4IQB - chains A and B; structure by X-ray diffraction, 1.13 A resolution.

# Chain A (and B)
Name: Thymidylate synthase
From: Caenorhabditis elegans
Notes: EC 2.1.1.45; chain B of this document is another copy of the same molecule, construct and numbering; everything in this record applies to it too
Reference sequence: Q9Y052 (Q9Y052_CAEEL); residue numbers follow UniProt; this construct covers 1-315
Sequence (315 residues; row label = number of the first residue in the row):
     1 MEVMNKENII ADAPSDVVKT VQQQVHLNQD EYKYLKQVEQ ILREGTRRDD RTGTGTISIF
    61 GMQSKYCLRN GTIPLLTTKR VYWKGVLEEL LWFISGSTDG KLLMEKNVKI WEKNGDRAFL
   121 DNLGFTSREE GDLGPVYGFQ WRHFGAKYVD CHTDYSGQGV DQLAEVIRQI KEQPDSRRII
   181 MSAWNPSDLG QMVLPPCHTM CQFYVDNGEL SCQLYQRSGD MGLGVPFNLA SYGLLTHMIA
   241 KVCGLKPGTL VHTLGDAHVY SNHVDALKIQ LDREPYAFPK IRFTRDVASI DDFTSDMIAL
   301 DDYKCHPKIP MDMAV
Unresolved in the structure: 1-23, 312-315
From the paper describing this entry:
  - binding site for sulfate ion: R178, R217
  - catalytic residues: C197
  - conformationally variable residues (order/disorder transition): R51, R178, C197, S218

# Interface between chain A and chain B
Contacting residue pairs - 97 pairs, chain A then chain B:
  T46(A) with Y204(B); D206(B), hydrogen bond
  R48(A) with D175(B), hydrogen bond (side chain-backbone); Y204(B), hydrogen bond; V205(B), hydrogen bond (side chain-backbone); D206(B), salt bridge
  T56(A) with R177(B)
  S58(A) with Y204(B), hydrogen bond
  I59(A) with K65(B)
  F60(A) with K65(B), hydrogen bond (backbone-side chain); Q202(B); Y204(B), hydrophobic; C212(B); Q213(B); V251(B)
  G61(A) with Q63(B); K65(B), hydrogen bond (backbone-side chain); Q213(B)
  M62(A) with Q63(B), hydrogen bond (backbone-side chain)
  Q63(A) with G61(B); M62(B), hydrogen bond (side chain-backbone); Q63(B), hydrogen bond (side chain-backbone); T253(B)
  K65(A) with I59(B); F60(B), hydrogen bond (side chain-backbone); G61(B), hydrogen bond (side chain-backbone)
  F144(A) with F144(B), hydrophobic; N185(B); P186(B); S187(B)
  G145(A) with S187(B)
  V160(A) with P186(B)
  Q162(A) with P186(B)
  D175(A) with D50(B); R51(B), salt bridge
  R177(A) with R217(B), hydrogen bond (backbone-side chain); S218(B), hydrogen bond; D256(B); H258(B); Y260(B)
  R178(A) with L194(B); P195(B); R217(B)
  I180(A) with W184(B); R217(B)
  W184(A) with R178(B); I180(B)
  N185(A) with F144(B)
  P186(A) with F144(B); V160(B); Q162(B)
  S187(A) with F144(B); G145(B)
  L189(A) with R178(B)
  P195(A) with R178(B)
  T199(A) with M200(B)
  M200(A) with T199(B); Y215(B), hydrophobic
  Q202(A) with F60(B); Y215(B), hydrogen bond; R217(B), hydrogen bond (side chain-backbone); G255(B)
  Y204(A) with T46(B); R48(B), hydrogen bond; S58(B), hydrogen bond; F60(B), hydrophobic; D256(B)
  V205(A) with R48(B), hydrogen bond (backbone-side chain)
  D206(A) with T46(B), hydrogen bond; R48(B), salt bridge
  N207(A) with T46(B)
  S211(A) with F60(B)
  C212(A) with F60(B)
  Q213(A) with F60(B); G61(B); Y215(B), hydrogen bond; T253(B); L254(B); G255(B)
  Y215(A) with M200(B); Q202(B), hydrogen bond; Q213(B), hydrogen bond
  R217(A) with R177(B), hydrogen bond (side chain-backbone); R178(B); I180(B); Q202(B), hydrogen bond (backbone-side chain)
  S218(A) with R177(B)
  V251(A) with F60(B)
  T253(A) with Q63(B); Q213(B); T253(B)
  L254(A) with Q213(B), hydrogen bond (backbone-side chain)
  G255(A) with Q202(B); Q213(B)
  D256(A) with R177(B), salt bridge; Y204(B), hydrogen bond
  H258(A) with R177(B)
Other interface residues (no listed pair), chain A (48 interface residues in all): R47, P174, S182, L194, F203
Other interface residues (no listed pair), chain B (49 interface residues in all): D49, T56, P174, S182, F203, S211

# Summary
The interface between chain A and chain B involves 48 residues on one side and 49 on the other; the contacts
include 27 hydrogen bonds and 4 salt bridges. Among the polar pairs are R48(A)-D206(B), D175(A)-R51(B) and
D256(A)-R177(B). The paper reports the catalytic residue C197(A); a binding site for sulfate ion at R178(A)
and R217(A).
Both chains are Thymidylate synthase (Caenorhabditis elegans). Entry 4IQB (High Resolution Crystal Structure
of C.elegans Thymidylate Synthase) was determined by X-ray diffraction (same publication as 5NOO and 5BY6).
